6A6V - chain A; structure by X-ray diffraction, 2.90 A resolution.

Chain A:
Protein: Fructosyl amine: oxygen oxidoreductase
From: Aspergillus nidulans
Sequence (438 residues; numbered 1 to 438; the number before each row is that of its first residue):
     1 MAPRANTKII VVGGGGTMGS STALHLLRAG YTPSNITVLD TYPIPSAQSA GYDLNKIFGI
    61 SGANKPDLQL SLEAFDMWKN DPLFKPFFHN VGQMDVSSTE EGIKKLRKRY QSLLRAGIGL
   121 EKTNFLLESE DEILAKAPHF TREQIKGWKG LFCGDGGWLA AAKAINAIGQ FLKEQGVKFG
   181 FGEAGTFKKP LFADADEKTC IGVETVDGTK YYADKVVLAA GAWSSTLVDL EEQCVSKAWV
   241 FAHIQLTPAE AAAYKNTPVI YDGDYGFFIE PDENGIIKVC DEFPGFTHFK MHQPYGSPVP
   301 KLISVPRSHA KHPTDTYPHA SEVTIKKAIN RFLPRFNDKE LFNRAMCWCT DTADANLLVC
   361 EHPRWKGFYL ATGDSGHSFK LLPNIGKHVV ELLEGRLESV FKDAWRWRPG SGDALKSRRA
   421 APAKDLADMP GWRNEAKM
Not modelled in the structure: 1-2, 435-438
Covalently attached groups: flavin-adenine dinucleotide (FAD) linked to Cys347
Small-molecule neighbours:
  - FAD (flavin-adenine dinucleotide): Val12, Gly13, Gly15, Gly16, Thr17, Met18, Gly19, Leu39, Asp40, Thr41, Tyr42, Ser46, Gln48, Ser49, Ala50, Gly51, Lys56, Ile57, Gly185, Thr186, Phe187, Ala219, Ala220, Gly221, Trp223, Leu227, Trp239, Val240, Phe241, Phe267, Cys280, Trp348, Cys349, Thr372, Asp374, Gly376, His377, Ser378, Phe379, Lys380
  - 1-S-(carboxymethyl)-1-thio-fructose (FSA; 1-S-(carboxymethyl)-1-thio-beta-D-fructopyranose): Ile57, Trp239, Tyr261, Phe267, Glu282, Gly376, His377, Lys380, Arg419
From the paper describing this entry:
  - mutagenesis - P66H/K108R (1.87-fold), F342V/A355S (1.92-fold), F342V: increased catalytic activity on F-6P
  - mutagenesis - F342G, F342V: decreased catalytic activity on F-V
  - mutagenesis - F342G: decreased catalytic activity on F-6P
  - conformationally variable residues (order/disorder transition): Ser61 to Asn64
  - mutagenesis - S71Y: increased catalytic activity on F-VH
  - mutagenesis - A355S: increased catalytic activity

In short:
Bound to chain A: 1-S-(carboxymethyl)-1-thio-fructose. Covalently linked flavin-adenine dinucleotide: at
Cys347. The paper reports that P66H/K108R, F342V/A355S and F342V increase catalytic activity on F-6P;
conformational variability at Ser61; 6 substitutions were tested in all.
Chain A is Fructosyl amine: oxygen oxidoreductase (Aspergillus nidulans); the structure, Crystal structure of
the modified fructosyl peptide oxidase from Aspergillus nidulans with 7 additional mutations, in ..., was
determined by X-ray diffraction (same publication as 6A6R, 6A6S, 6A6T and 6A6U).
